2I2R - chains B and E of the 8 polymer chains in the assembly; structure by X-ray diffraction, 3.35 A resolution.

== Chain B ==
Molecule: Potassium voltage-gated channel subfamily D member 3
Organism: Rattus norvegicus
Notes: fragment: N-terminus and T1 domain (residues 1-143)
Reference sequence: Q62897 (KCND3_RAT); residue numbers follow UniProt; this construct covers 2-143
Amino-acid sequence (144 residues; numbered 0 to 143; the number before each row is that of its first residue; numbering starts at 0):
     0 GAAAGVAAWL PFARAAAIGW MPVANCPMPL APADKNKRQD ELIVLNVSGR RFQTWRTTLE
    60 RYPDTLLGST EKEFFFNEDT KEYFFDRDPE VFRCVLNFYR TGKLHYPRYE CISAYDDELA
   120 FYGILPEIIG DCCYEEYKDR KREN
Not modelled in the structure: 0-2, 21-34, 141-143
Construct notes: cloning artifact (0-1)
Ion coordination: Zn2+ site 1: His104, Cys131, Cys132 (shared with 1 residue of chain C); Zn2+ site 2: Cys110 (shared with 3 residues of chain A)
UniProt features mapped onto this chain:
  - region (Interaction with KCNIP1): Ala6 to Pro21, Glu70 to Asp78
  - binding site (Zn(2+)): His104, Cys110, Cys131, Cys132

== Chain E ==
Molecule: Kv channel-interacting protein 1
Organism: Homo sapiens
Notes: fragment: conserved structural core (residues 37-216)
Reference sequence: Q9NZI2 (KCIP1_HUMAN); residues 37-216 here correspond to UniProt positions 48-227 (UniProt number = residue number + 11)
Amino-acid sequence (180 residues; numbered 37 to 216; the number before each row is that of its first residue):
    37 EGLEQLEAQT NFTKRELQVL YRGFKNECPS GVVNEDTFKQ IYAQFFPHGD ASTYAHYLFN
    97 AFDTTQTGSV KFEDFVTALS ILLRGTVHEK LRWTFNLYDI NKDGYINKEE MMDIVKAIYD
   157 MMGAYTYPVL AEDTPRQHVD VFFQKMDKNK DGIVTLDEFL ESCQEDDNIM RSLQLFQNVM
Not modelled in the structure: 37
Construct notes: engineered mutation Ala160 (Lys171 in Q9NZI2), Ala167 (Lys178 in Q9NZI2)
Ion coordination: Ca2+ site 1: Asp135, Asn137, Asp139, Tyr141, Glu146; Ca2+ site 2: Asp183, Asn185, Asp187, Ile189, Glu194
UniProt features mapped onto this chain:
  - region: Asp203 to Met216 (Interaction with KCND2)
  - binding site (Ca(2+)): Asp135, Asn137, Asp139, Tyr141, Glu146, Asp183, Asn185, Asp187, Glu194
From the paper describing this entry:
  - mutagenesis - R51A, Q54A, Y57A, Y57A/K61A, K61A: unchanged expression with Potassium voltage-gated channel subfamily D member 3 (chain B)
  - Ca2+ coordination: Asp135, Asp183
  - mutagenesis - R51A, Q54A, Y57A, K61A, D99A, D99A/D135A, D99A/D183A, D135A, D183A: unchanged binding to Potassium voltage-gated channel subfamily D member 3 (chain B)
  - mutagenesis - D99A/D135A/D183A, D135A/D183A: decreased binding to Potassium voltage-gated channel subfamily D member 3 (chain B)

== Chain B / chain E interface ==
Contacting residue pairs (15):
  Glu70(B) - Tyr57(E)  hydrogen bond
  Glu70(B) - Lys61(E)  salt bridge
  Glu72(B) - Gln54(E)  hydrogen bond (backbone-side chain)
  Phe73(B) - Leu39(E)  hydrophobic
  Phe73(B) - Gln54(E)  hydrogen bond (backbone-side chain)
  Phe73(B) - Tyr57(E)  hydrophobic
  Phe74(B) - Gln54(E)
  Phe74(B) - Tyr57(E)  hydrophobic
  Phe74(B) - Arg58(E)
  Phe75(B) - Gln54(E)  hydrogen bond (backbone-side chain)
  Arg86(B) - Asn62(E)
  Ala119(B) - Lys61(E)
  Ala119(B) - Pro65(E)
  Phe120(B) - Lys61(E)  hydrogen bond (backbone-side chain)
  Phe120(B) - Pro65(E)
Also at the interface, not in a pair above, chain B (11 interface residues in all): Leu65, Asp78, Tyr121
Also at the interface, not in a pair above, chain E (10 interface residues in all): Leu42, Arg51, Leu53

== In short ==
The interface between chain B and chain E involves 11 residues on one side and 10 on the other; the contacts
include 5 hydrogen bonds and 1 salt bridge. Polar pairs include Glu70(B)-Lys61(E), Glu70(B)-Tyr57(E) and
Glu72(B)-Gln54(E). The paper reports that D99A/D135A/D183A and D135A/D183A of chain E reduce binding to
Potassium voltage-gated channel subfamily D member 3 (chain B); Ca2+ coordination by Asp135(E) and Asp183(E);
12 substitutions were tested in all.
Chain B is Potassium voltage-gated channel subfamily D member 3 (Rattus norvegicus) and chain E is Kv
channel-interacting protein 1 (Homo sapiens); the structure, Crystal structure of the KChIP1/Kv4.3 T1 complex,
was determined by X-ray diffraction.
